1CQH - chains A and B; structure by solution NMR.

== Chain A ==
Name: Thioredoxin
From: Homo sapiens
UniProtKB: P10599 (THIO_HUMAN); residues 2-105 here correspond to UniProt positions 1-104 (UniProt number = residue number - 1)
Chain sequence (105 residues; each row starts with the number of its first residue):
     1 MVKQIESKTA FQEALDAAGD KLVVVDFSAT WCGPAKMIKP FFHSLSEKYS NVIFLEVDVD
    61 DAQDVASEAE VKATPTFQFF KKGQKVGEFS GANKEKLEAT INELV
Differences from the reference sequence: engineered mutation Ala35 (Cys34 in P10599), Ala62 (Cys61 in P10599), Ala69 (Cys68 in P10599), Ala73 (Cys72 in P10599); conflict Thr74 (Met73 in P10599)
From the paper describing this entry:
  - catalytic residues: Cys32 (citing earlier work)
  - specificity-determining residues: Trp31, Asp58, Asp61 (proposed by the authors, not directly observed)

== Chain B ==
Name: Ref-1 peptide
Notes: EC 4.2.99.18; fragment: residues 59 - 71 of the p50 subunit of nfkb
UniProtKB: P27695 (APEX1_HUMAN); residues 59-71 here correspond to UniProt positions 58-70 (UniProt number = residue number - 1)
Chain sequence (13 residues; row label = number of the first residue in the row):
    59 PATLKICSWN VDG

== Interface between chain A and chain B ==
Contacting residue pairs (17; chain A residue first):
  Trp31(A) - Cys65(B)
  Trp31(A) - Val69(B)
  Cys32(A) - Cys65(B)  disulfide
  Pro34(A) - Leu62(B)
  Ala35(A) - Cys65(B)
  Val59(A) - Trp67(B)
  Ala66(A) - Trp67(B)
  Val71(A) - Trp67(B)
  Lys72(A) - Trp67(B)
  Ala73(A) - Ile64(B)
  Ala73(A) - Trp67(B)
  Thr74(A) - Ile64(B)
  Thr74(A) - Cys65(B)
  Thr74(A) - Trp67(B)
  Pro75(A) - Lys63(B)
  Gly91(A) - Ile64(B)
  Ala92(A) - Lys63(B)
Also at the interface, not in a pair above, chain A (14 interface residues in all): Asp60
Also at the interface, not in a pair above, chain B (8 interface residues in all): Ser66, Gly71
Disulfides between the chains: Cys32(A)-Cys65(B)

== Overview ==
14 residues of chain A face 8 of chain B across their interface; the contacts include 1 disulfide bond. The
paper reports the catalytic residue Cys32(A); specificity determinants Trp31(A), Asp58(A) and Asp61(A).
Chain A is Thioredoxin (Homo sapiens) and chain B is Ref-1 peptide; the structure, High resolution solution
NMR structure of mixed disulfide intermediate between human thioredoxin (C35A, C62A, C69A, C73A) ..., was
determined by solution NMR together with 1CQG from the same study.
